Entry 6IOL (electron microscopy, 3.76 A resolution); this record covers chains M and C of the 12 polymer chains in the assembly.

Chain M:
Protein: Multidrug resistance protein MexA
Source organism: Pseudomonas aeruginosa
UniProtKB: P52477 (MEXA_PSEAE); residues 2-360 here correspond to UniProt positions 25-383 (UniProt number = residue number + 23)
Chain sequence (362 residues; each row starts with the number of its first residue; numbers below 1 keep their minus sign (Gly-1 is residue -1)):
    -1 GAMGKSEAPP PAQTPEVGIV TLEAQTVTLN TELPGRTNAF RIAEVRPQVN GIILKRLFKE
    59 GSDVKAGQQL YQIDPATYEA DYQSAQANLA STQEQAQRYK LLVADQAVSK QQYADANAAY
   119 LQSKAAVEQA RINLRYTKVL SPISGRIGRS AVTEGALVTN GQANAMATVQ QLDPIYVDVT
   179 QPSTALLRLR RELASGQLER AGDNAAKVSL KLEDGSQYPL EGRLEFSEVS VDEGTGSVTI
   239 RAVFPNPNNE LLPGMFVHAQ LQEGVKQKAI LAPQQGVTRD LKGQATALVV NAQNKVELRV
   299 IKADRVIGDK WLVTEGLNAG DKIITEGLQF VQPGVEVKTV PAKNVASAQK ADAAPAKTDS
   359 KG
Disordered / not traced: -1 to 11, 344-360
Construct notes: expression tag (-1 to 1)
From the paper describing this entry:
  - mutagenesis - L100D: abolished binding to Outer membrane protein OprM (chain C)
  - mutagenesis - L100D: abolished growth in response to drug resistance
  - mutagenesis - R96A, L99D, D103A, Q104A: unchanged binding to Outer membrane protein OprM (chain C)
  - mutagenesis - R96D, S107D: decreased binding to Outer membrane protein OprM (chain C)
  - mutagenesis - R39D, S107D, R147D: decreased growth in response to drug resistance
  - mutagenesis - R39D, R147D: abolished binding to another copy of this molecule
  - mutagenesis - R34A, R34D, T233A, T233V, R277A, R277D: abolished binding to Multidrug resistance protein MexB

Chain C:
Protein: Outer membrane protein OprM
Source organism: Pseudomonas aeruginosa PAO1
UniProtKB: Q51487 (OPRM_PSEAE); residues 1-468 here correspond to UniProt positions 18-485 (UniProt number = residue number + 17)
Chain sequence (474 residues; numbered 1 to 474; the number before each row is that of its first residue):
     1 CSLIPDYQRP EAPVAAAYPQ GQAYGQNTGA AAVPAADIGW REFFRDPQLQ QLIGVALENN
    61 RDLRVAALNV EAFRAQYRIQ RADLFPRIGV DGSGTRQRLP GDLSTTGSPA ISSQYGVTLG
   121 TTAWELDLFG RLRSLRDQAL EQYLATEQAQ RSAQTTLVAS VATAYLTLKA DQAQLQLTKD
   181 TLGTYQKSFD LTQRSYDVGV ASALDLRQAQ TAVEGARATL AQYTRLVAQD QNALVLLLGS
   241 GIPANLPQGL GLDQTLLTEV PAGLPSDLLQ RRPDILEAEH QLMAANASIG AARAAFFPSI
   301 SLTANAGTMS RQLSGLFDAG SGSWLFQPSI NLPIFTAGSL RASLDYAKIQ KDINVAQYEK
   361 AIQTAFQEVA DGLAARGTFT EQLQAQRDLV KASDEYYQLA DKRYRTGVDN YLTLLDAQRS
   421 LFTAQQQLIT DRLNQLTSEV NLYKALGGGW NQQTVTQQQT AKKEDPQAHH HHHH
Disordered / not traced: 456-474
Construct notes: expression tag (469-474)
From the paper describing this entry:
  - mutagenesis - G199A, R403A, G407A: abolished binding to Multidrug resistance protein MexA (chain M)

Chain M / chain C interface:
Pairs across the interface (11; chain M residue first):
  Arg96(M) - Thr406(C)
  Arg96(M) - Gly407(C)
  Tyr97(M) - Val408(C)  hydrophobic
  Leu99(M) - Thr406(C)
  Leu100(M) - Arg403(C)
  Leu100(M) - Thr406(C)
  Leu100(M) - Val408(C)  hydrophobic
  Asp103(M) - Lys402(C)  salt bridge
  Gln104(M) - Leu399(C)
  Ala105(M) - Leu399(C)  hydrophobic
  Val106(M) - Arg403(C)

Overview:
8 residues of chain M face 6 of chain C across their interface; the contacts include 1 salt bridge. Its one
salt-bridged contact is Asp103(M)-Lys402(C). From the paper: R34A, R34D and T233A of chain M, among others,
abolish binding to Multidrug resistance protein MexB; R39D, S107D and R147D of chain M reduce growth in
response to drug resistance; 18 substitutions were tested in all.
Chain M is Multidrug resistance protein MexA (Pseudomonas aeruginosa) and chain C is Outer membrane protein
OprM (Pseudomonas aeruginosa PAO1); the structure, Cryo-EM structure of multidrug efflux pump MexAB-OprM (60
degree state), was determined by electron microscopy together with 6IOK from the same study.
